Entry 2ZJ4 (X-ray diffraction, 2.20 A resolution); this record covers chain A.

[Chain A]
Protein: Glucosamine--fructose-6-phosphate aminotransferase [isomerizing] 1
Source organism: Homo sapiens
Notes: EC 2.6.1.16; fragment: SIS(Sugar ISomerase) domains
UniProt: Q06210 (GFPT1_HUMAN); residues 313-680 here correspond to UniProt positions 332-699 (UniProt number = residue number + 19)
Amino-acid sequence (375 residues; numbered 306 to 680; the number before each row is that of its first residue):
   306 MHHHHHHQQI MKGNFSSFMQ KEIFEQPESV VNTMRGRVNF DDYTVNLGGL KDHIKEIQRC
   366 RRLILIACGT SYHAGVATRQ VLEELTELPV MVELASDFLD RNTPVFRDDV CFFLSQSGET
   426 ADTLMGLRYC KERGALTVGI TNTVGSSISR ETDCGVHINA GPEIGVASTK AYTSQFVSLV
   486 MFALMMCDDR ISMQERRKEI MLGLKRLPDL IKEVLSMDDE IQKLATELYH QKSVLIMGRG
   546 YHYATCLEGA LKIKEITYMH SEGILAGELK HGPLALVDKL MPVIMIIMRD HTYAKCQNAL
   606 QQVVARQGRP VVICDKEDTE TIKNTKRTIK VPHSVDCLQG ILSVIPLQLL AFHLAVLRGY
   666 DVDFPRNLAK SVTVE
Unresolved in the structure: 306-315
Differences from the reference sequence: expression tag (306-312)
Residues lining bound ligands: 2-deoxy-2-amino glucitol-6-phosphate (AGP): Cys-373, Gly-374, Thr-375, Ser-376, Leu-419, Ser-420, Gln-421, Ser-422, Gly-423, Thr-425, Val-471, Ala-472, Ser-473, Leu-556, Lys-557, Glu-560, His-576, Val-677
From the paper describing this entry:
  - binding site for 2-deoxy-2-amino glucitol-6-phosphate: Thr-375, Ser-376, Ser-420, Gln-421, Ser-422, Thr-425, Val-471, Ser-473, Lys-557

[Summary]
Chain A binds 2-deoxy-2-amino glucitol-6-phosphate. The paper reports a binding site for 2-deoxy-2-amino
glucitol-6-phosphate at Thr-375, Ser-376 and Ser-420 among others.
Chain A is Glucosamine--fructose-6-phosphate aminotransferase [isomerizing] 1 (Homo sapiens); the structure,
Isomerase domain of human glucose:fructose-6-phosphate amidotransferase, was determined by X-ray diffraction
together with 2ZJ3 from the same study.
